PDB entry 8DBT | electron microscopy, 3.10 A resolution | chains C and W of the 22 polymer chains in the assembly

== Chain C ==
Name: ATP synthase subunit alpha
Source organism: Escherichia coli
Notes: EC 7.1.2.2
UniProtKB: A0A7U9G3U3 (A0A7U9G3U3_ECOLX); numbering as in UniProt (aligned over 1-513)
Amino-acid sequence (513 residues; each row starts with the number of its first residue):
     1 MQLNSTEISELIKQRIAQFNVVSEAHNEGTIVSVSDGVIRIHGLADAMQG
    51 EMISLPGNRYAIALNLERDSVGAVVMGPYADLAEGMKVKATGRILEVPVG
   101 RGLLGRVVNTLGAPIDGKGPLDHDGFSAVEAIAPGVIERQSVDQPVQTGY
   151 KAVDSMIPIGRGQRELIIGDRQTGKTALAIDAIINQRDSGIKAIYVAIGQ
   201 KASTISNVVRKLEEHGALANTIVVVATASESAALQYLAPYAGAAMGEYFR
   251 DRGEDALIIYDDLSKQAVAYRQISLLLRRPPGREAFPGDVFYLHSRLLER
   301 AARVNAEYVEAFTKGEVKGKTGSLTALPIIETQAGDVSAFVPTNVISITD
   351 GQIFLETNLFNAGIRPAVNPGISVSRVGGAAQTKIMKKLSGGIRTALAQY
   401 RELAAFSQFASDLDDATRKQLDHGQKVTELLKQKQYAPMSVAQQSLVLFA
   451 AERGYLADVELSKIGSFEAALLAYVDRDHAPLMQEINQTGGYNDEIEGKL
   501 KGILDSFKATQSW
Disordered / not traced: 1, 512-513
Construct notes: conflict Ala47 (Cys in A0A7U9G3U3), Ala90 (Cys in A0A7U9G3U3), Ala193 (Cys in A0A7U9G3U3), Ala243 (Cys in A0A7U9G3U3)
Bound ions: Mg2+: Thr176 (together with ATP)
Ligand contacts: ATP (adenosine-5'-triphosphate): Tyr150, Asp170, Arg171, Gln172, Thr173, Gly174, Lys175, Thr176, Ala177, Phe360, Arg365, Pro366, Gln433, Lys434, Gln435

== Chain W ==
Name: ATP synthase subunit delta
Source organism: Escherichia coli
UniProtKB: V0ZA15 (V0ZA15_ECOLX); residues 0-176 here correspond to UniProt positions 1-177 (UniProt number = residue number + 1)
Amino-acid sequence (177 residues; numbered 0 to 176; the number before each row is that of its first residue; numbering starts at 0):
     0 MSEFITVARPYAKAAFDFAVEHQSVERWQDMLAFAAEVTKNEQMAELLSG
    50 ALAPETLAESFIAVAGEQLDENGQNLIRVMAENGRLNALPDVLEQFIHLR
   100 AVSEATAEVDVISAAALSEQQLAKISAAMEKRLSRKVKLNAKIDKSVMAG
   150 VIIRAGDMVIDGSVRGRLERLADVLQS
Disordered / not traced: 0-1, 175-176
Construct notes: conflict Ala64 (Cys65 in V0ZA15), Ala140 (Cys141 in V0ZA15)

== Chain C / chain W interface ==
Contacting residue pairs (29; chain C residue first):
  Gln2(C) - Phe3(W)
  Gln2(C) - Val6(W)
  Gln2(C) - Arg84(W)  hydrogen bond
  Leu3(C) - Val6(W)
  Leu3(C) - Arg84(W)  hydrogen bond (backbone-side chain)
  Asn4(C) - Val6(W)
  Glu7(C) - Pro9(W)
  Glu7(C) - Tyr10(W)  hydrogen bond
  Glu7(C) - Asn82(W)
  Glu7(C) - Arg84(W)  salt bridge
  Ser9(C) - Lys12(W)
  Ser9(C) - Ala13(W)
  Ile12(C) - Ala13(W)  hydrophobic
  Lys13(C) - Ala13(W)
  Lys13(C) - Asp16(W)
  Lys13(C) - Phe17(W)
  Lys13(C) - Glu20(W)  salt bridge
  Arg15(C) - Val78(W)
  Arg15(C) - Glu81(W)  salt bridge
  Ile16(C) - Glu70(W)
  Ile16(C) - Asn71(W)
  Ile16(C) - Asn74(W)
  Ile16(C) - Leu75(W)  hydrophobic
  Ala17(C) - Phe17(W)  hydrophobic
  Ala17(C) - Glu70(W)
  Phe19(C) - Asn74(W)
  Phe19(C) - Arg77(W)
  Phe19(C) - Val78(W)
  Phe19(C) - Glu81(W)
Interface residues without a listed pair, chain C (12 interface residues in all): Ser5
Interface residues without a listed pair, chain W (21 interface residues in all): Thr5, Ala14, Trp27

== Overview ==
Chain C and chain W form an interface of 12 and 21 residues respectively, with 3 hydrogen bonds and 3 salt
bridges. Polar pairs include Glu7(C)-Arg84(W), Lys13(C)-Glu20(W) and Arg15(C)-Glu81(W). Chain C binds ATP.
Chain C is ATP synthase subunit alpha and chain W is ATP synthase subunit delta, both from Escherichia coli;
the structure, E. coli ATP synthase imaged in 10mM MgATP State2 "down, was determined by electron microscopy
(same publication as 8DBP, 8DBQ, 8DBR, 8DBS, 8DBU, 8DBV and 8DBW).
